PDB entry 6DZT | electron microscopy, 2.99 A resolution | chains D and I of the 12 polymer chains in the assembly

[Chain D]
Name: Histone H2B
Organism: Drosophila melanogaster
UniProtKB: P02283 (H2B_DROME); residues 1-122 here correspond to UniProt positions 2-123 (UniProt number = residue number + 1)
Chain sequence (124 residues; row label = number of the first residue in the row; numbers below 1 keep their minus sign (Met-1 is residue -1)):
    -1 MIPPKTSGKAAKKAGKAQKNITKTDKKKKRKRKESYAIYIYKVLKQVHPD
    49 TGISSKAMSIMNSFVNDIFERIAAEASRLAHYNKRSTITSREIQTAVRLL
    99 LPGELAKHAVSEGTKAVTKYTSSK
Unresolved in the structure: -1 to 27, 122
Sequence notes: initiating methionine (-1); expression tag (0)
Swiss-Prot annotation at these positions:
  - modified residue: Pro1 (N-methylproline), Lys43 (N6-succinyllysine), Lys113 (N6-succinyllysine), Lys117 (N6-succinyllysine)
  - glycosylation: Ser109 (O-linked (GlcNAc) serine)
  - cross-link: Lys117 (Glycyl lysine isopeptide (Lys-Gly) (interchain with G-Cter in ubiquitin))

[Chain I]
Molecule: 147-nt DNA strand
Sequence (147 nucleotides; each row starts with the number of its first residue):
     1 ATCGGATGTATATATCTGACACGTGCCTGGAGACTAGGGAGTAATCCCCT
    51 TGGCGGTTAAAACGCGGGGGACAGCGCGTACGTGCGTTTAAGCGGTGCTA
   101 GAGCTGTCTACGACCAATTGAGCGGCCTCGGCACCGGGATTCTCGAT

[Interface between chain D and chain I]
Residue-residue contacts - 15 pairs, chain D then chain I:
  Lys29(D) with DC104(I), phosphate contact; DT105(I), salt bridge to the phosphate
  Arg30(D) with DG29(I), sugar contact
  Tyr39(D) with DA21(I), hydrogen bond to the phosphate; DC22(I), phosphate contact
  Gly50(D) with DA21(I), phosphate contact
  Ile51(D) with DC20(I), sugar contact; DA21(I), hydrogen bond to the phosphate
  Ser52(D) with DC20(I), phosphate contact
  Ser53(D) with DC20(I), hydrogen bond to the phosphate
  Arg83(D) with DA40(I), phosphate contact; DG41(I), salt bridge to the phosphate
  Ser84(D) with DA40(I), hydrogen bond to the phosphate
  Thr85(D) with DG39(I), phosphate contact; DA40(I), hydrogen bond to the phosphate
Also at the interface, not in a pair above, chain D (11 interface residues in all): Lys82

[Overview]
11 residues of chain D and 9 residues of chain I are in contact, with 5 hydrogen bonds and 2 salt bridges.
Among the polar pairs are Tyr39(D)-DA21(I), Ile51(D)-DA21(I) and Ser53(D)-DC20(I).
Here chain D is Histone H2B (Drosophila melanogaster) and chain I is a 147-nt DNA strand. Entry 6DZT (Cryo-EM
structure of nucleosome in complex with a single chain antibody fragment) was determined by electron
microscopy (same publication as 6E0C, 6E0P and 6O1D).
